PDB entry 1U48 | X-ray diffraction, 2.10 A resolution | chains B and A of the 3 polymer chains in the assembly

Chain B:
Molecule: DNA primer strand
Sequence (12 nucleotides; row label = number of the first residue in the row):
    18 GCCTGACTCGCA
Disordered / not traced: 18-19

Chain A:
Molecule: DNA polymerase I
Organism: Geobacillus stearothermophilus
Notes: EC 2.7.7.7; fragment: analogous to the E. coli klenow fragment
UniProt: P52026 (DPO1_BACST); numbering as in UniProt (aligned over 304-876)
Sequence (580 residues; each row starts with the number of its first residue):
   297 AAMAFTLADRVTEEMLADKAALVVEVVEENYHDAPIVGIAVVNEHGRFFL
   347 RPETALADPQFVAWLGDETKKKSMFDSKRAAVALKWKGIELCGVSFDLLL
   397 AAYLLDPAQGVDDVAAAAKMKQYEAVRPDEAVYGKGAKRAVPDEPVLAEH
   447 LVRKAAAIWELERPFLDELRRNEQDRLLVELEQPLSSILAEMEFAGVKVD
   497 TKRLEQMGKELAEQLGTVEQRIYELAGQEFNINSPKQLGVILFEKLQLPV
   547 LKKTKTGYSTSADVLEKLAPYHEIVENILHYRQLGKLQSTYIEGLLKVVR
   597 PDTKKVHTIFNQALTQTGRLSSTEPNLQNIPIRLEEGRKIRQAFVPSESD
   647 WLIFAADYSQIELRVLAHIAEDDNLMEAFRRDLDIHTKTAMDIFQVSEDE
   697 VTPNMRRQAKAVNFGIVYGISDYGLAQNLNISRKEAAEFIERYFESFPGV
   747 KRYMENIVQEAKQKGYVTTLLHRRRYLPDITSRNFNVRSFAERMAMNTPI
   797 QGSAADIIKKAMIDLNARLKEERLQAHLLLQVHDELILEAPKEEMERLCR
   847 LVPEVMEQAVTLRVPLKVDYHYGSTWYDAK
Swiss-Prot annotation at these positions:
  - natural variant: Arg306 (S306R: In strain: X; this construct carries the variant), Glu309 (D309E: In strain: X; this construct carries the variant), Val320 (V320L: In strain: X), Asp329 (H329D: In strain: X; this construct carries the variant), His341 (R341H: In strain: X; this construct carries the variant), Gln356 (K356Q: In strain: X; this construct carries the variant), Val358 (L358V: In strain: X; this construct carries the variant), Ser369 (T369S: In strain: X; this construct carries the variant), Cys388 (R388C: In strain: X; this construct carries the variant), Ser391 (V391S: In strain: X; this construct carries the variant), Ala411 (A411R: In strain: X), Ala413 (V413A: In strain: X; this construct carries the variant), 33 further natural variant entries in UniProt
Bound ions: Mg2+: Asp653, Tyr654, Asp830

Chain B / chain A interface:
Contacting residue pairs - 29 pairs, chain B then chain A:
  DC24(B) - Thr550(A)  hydrogen bond to the phosphate
  DC24(B) - Lys551(A)  hydrogen bond to the phosphate
  DC24(B) - Thr552(A)  hydrogen bond to the phosphate
  DT25(B) - Thr550(A)  phosphate contact
  DT25(B) - Ser555(A)  phosphate contact
  DT25(B) - Thr556(A)  hydrogen bond to the phosphate
  DT25(B) - Ser557(A)  phosphate contact
  DT25(B) - Arg578(A)  hydrogen bond to the phosphate
  DC26(B) - Ser557(A)  phosphate contact
  DC26(B) - Ala558(A)  hydrogen bond to the phosphate
  DC26(B) - Arg578(A)  salt bridge to the phosphate
  DC26(B) - Lys582(A)  hydrogen bond to the base
  DG27(B) - Lys582(A)  sugar contact
  DG27(B) - Tyr587(A)  hydrogen bond to the sugar
  DG27(B) - Asn625(A)  hydrogen bond to the base
  DG27(B) - Pro627(A)  phosphate contact
  DC28(B) - Gln624(A)  sugar contact
  DC28(B) - Asn625(A)  sugar contact
  DC28(B) - Ile626(A)  sugar contact
  DC28(B) - Pro627(A)  phosphate contact
  DC28(B) - Ile628(A)  hydrogen bond to the phosphate
  DC28(B) - Arg629(A)  salt bridge to the phosphate
  DA29(B) - Arg615(A)  hydrogen bond to the base
  DA29(B) - Ile628(A)  phosphate contact
  DA29(B) - Arg629(A)  salt bridge to the phosphate
  DA29(B) - Tyr714(A)  base contact
  DA29(B) - Val828(A)  phosphate contact
  DA29(B) - His829(A)  sugar contact
  DA29(B) - Asp830(A)  hydrogen bond to the phosphate
Interface residues without a listed pair, chain B (7 interface residues in all): DA23
Interface residues without a listed pair, chain A (25 interface residues in all): Pro531, Tyr554, Asn622, Leu630

Overview:
7 residues of chain B face 25 of chain A across their interface; the contacts include 12 hydrogen bonds and 3
salt bridges. Among the polar pairs are DC26(B)-Lys582(A), DG27(B)-Asn625(A) and DA29(B)-Arg615(A). The Mg2+
site is built by Asp653(A), Tyr654(A) and Asp830(A).
Chain B is DNA primer strand and chain A is DNA polymerase I (Geobacillus stearothermophilus); the structure,
Extension of a cytosine-8-oxoguanine base pair, was determined by X-ray diffraction together with 1U45, 1U47,
1U49 and 1U4B from the same study.
